Entry 2ZMH (X-ray diffraction, 2.10 A resolution); this record covers chains A and C.

[Chain A]
Name: Vitamin D3 receptor
Source organism: Rattus norvegicus
Notes: fragment: ligand binding domain; engineered mutation(s): Deletion UNP residues 165-211
UniProtKB: P13053 (VDR_RAT); residue numbers follow UniProt; this construct covers 116-159, 207-423
Amino-acid sequence (271 residues; numbered 106 to 423; 47 numbers in that range are skipped by the numbering (no residue carries them; nothing is unmodelled there); the number before each row is that of its first residue):
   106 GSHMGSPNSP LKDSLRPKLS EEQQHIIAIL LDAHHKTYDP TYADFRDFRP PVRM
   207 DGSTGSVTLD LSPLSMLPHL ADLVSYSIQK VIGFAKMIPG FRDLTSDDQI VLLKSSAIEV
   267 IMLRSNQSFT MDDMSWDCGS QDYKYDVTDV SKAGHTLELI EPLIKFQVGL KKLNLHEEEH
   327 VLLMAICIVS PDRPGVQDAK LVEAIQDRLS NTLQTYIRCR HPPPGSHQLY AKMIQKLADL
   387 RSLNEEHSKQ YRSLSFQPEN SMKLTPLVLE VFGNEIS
Disordered / not traced: 106-122, 207-217, 421-423
Differences from the reference sequence: expression tag (106-115)
Small-molecule neighbours: NYA ((1R,3R,7E,17beta)-17-{(1R,2E,4R)-4-hydroxy-1-methyl-4-[(3S,5S,7S)-tricyclo[3.3.1.1~3,7~]dec-1-yl]but-2-en-1-yl}-2-methylidene-9,10-secoestra-5,7-diene-1,3-diol): Tyr-143, Tyr-147, Phe-150, Leu-223, Leu-226, Ala-227, Leu-229, Val-230, Ser-233, Ile-264, Ile-267, Met-268, Arg-270, Ser-271, Ser-274, Trp-282, Cys-284, Tyr-291, Val-296, Ala-299, His-301, Leu-305, Leu-309, His-393, Tyr-397, Leu-400, Leu-410, Val-414, Phe-418
Swiss-Prot annotation at these positions:
  - region: Lys-242 to Lys-260 (Interaction with coactivator LXXLL motif)
  - motif: Pro-412 to Asn-420 (9aaTAD)
  - binding site (calcitriol): Tyr-143, Ser-233, Arg-270, Ser-274, His-301, His-393

[Chain C]
Name: Mediator of RNA polymerase II transcription subunit 1
Notes: fragment: drip 205 nr2 box peptide
UniProtKB: A1L0Z0 (MED1_XENTR); residues 625-637 here correspond to UniProt positions 624-636 (UniProt number = residue number - 1)
Amino-acid sequence (13 residues; numbered 625 to 637; the number before each row is that of its first residue):
   625 KNHPMLMNLL KDN
Disordered / not traced: 636-637
Swiss-Prot annotation at these positions:
  - motif: Leu-630 to Leu-634 (LXXLL motif 2)

[Chain A / chain C interface]
Residue-residue contacts - 21 pairs, chain A then chain C:
  Ile-238(A) / Leu-630(C)  hydrophobic
  Ile-238(A) / Leu-633(C)  hydrophobic
  Ile-238(A) / Leu-634(C)  hydrophobic
  Lys-242(A) / Leu-633(C)  hydrogen bond (side chain-backbone)
  Lys-242(A) / Leu-634(C)  hydrogen bond (side chain-backbone)
  Ser-252(A) / Met-631(C)  hydrogen bond
  Gln-255(A) / Leu-634(C)
  Ile-256(A) / His-627(C)
  Ile-256(A) / Leu-630(C)  hydrophobic
  Ile-256(A) / Leu-634(C)  hydrophobic
  Leu-259(A) / Leu-630(C)  hydrophobic
  Leu-259(A) / Leu-634(C)  hydrophobic
  Lys-260(A) / Lys-625(C)
  Lys-260(A) / His-627(C)  hydrogen bond
  Lys-260(A) / Leu-630(C)
  Pro-412(A) / Met-629(C)  hydrophobic
  Leu-413(A) / Leu-633(C)  hydrophobic
  Glu-416(A) / His-627(C)
  Glu-416(A) / Pro-628(C)
  Glu-416(A) / Met-629(C)  hydrogen bond (side chain-backbone)
  Glu-416(A) / Leu-630(C)  hydrogen bond (side chain-backbone)
Other interface residues (no listed pair), chain A (13 interface residues in all): Gln-235, Phe-247, Val-417
Other interface residues (no listed pair), chain C (9 interface residues in all): Lys-635

[In short]
13 residues of chain A and 9 residues of chain C are in contact, with 6 hydrogen bonds. Among the polar pairs
are Lys-242(A)/Leu-633(C), Lys-242(A)/Leu-634(C) and Ser-252(A)/Met-631(C). Chain A binds compound NYA. From
UniProt: 6 calcitriol-binding residues on chain A.
Here chain A is Vitamin D3 receptor (Rattus norvegicus) and chain C is Mediator of RNA polymerase II
transcription subunit 1. Entry 2ZMH (Crystal Structure of Rat Vitamin D Receptor Bound to Adamantyl Vitamin D
Analogs: Structural Basis for ...) was determined by X-ray diffraction together with 2ZMI and 2ZMJ from the
same study.
